Entry 6J54 (electron microscopy, 3.94 A resolution); this record covers chains f and a of the 18 polymer chains in the assembly.

[Chain f]
Name: ATP synthase subunit f, mitochondrial
Organism: Sus scrofa
UniProtKB: Q95339 (ATPK_PIG); residues 1-87 here correspond to UniProt positions 2-88 (UniProt number = residue number + 1)
Sequence (87 residues; row label = number of the first residue in the row):
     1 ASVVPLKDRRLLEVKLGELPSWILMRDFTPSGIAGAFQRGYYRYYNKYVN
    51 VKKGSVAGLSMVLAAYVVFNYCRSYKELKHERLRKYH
Curated features (UniProtKB/Swiss-Prot):
  - modified residue: Ala1 (N-acetylalanine), Ser2 (Phosphoserine), Lys15 (N6-acetyllysine)

[Chain a]
Name: ATP synthase subunit a
Organism: Sus scrofa
UniProtKB: Q35915 (ATP6_PIG); numbering as in UniProt (aligned over 1-226)
Sequence (226 residues; each row starts with the number of its first residue):
     1 MNENLFASFIAPTMMGLPIVTLIIMFPSLLFPTPKRLINNRTISIQQWLI
    51 QLTSKQMMAIHNQKGQTWSLMLMSLIMFIGSTNILGLLPHSFTPTTQLSM
   101 NLGMAIPLWSATVFTGFRYKTKTSLAHFLPQGTPALLIPMLVIIETISLF
   151 IQPVALAVRLTANITAGHLLIHLIGGATLALLNINTMTAFITFTILILLT
   201 ILEFAVALIQAYVFTLLVSLYLHDNT
Unresolved in the structure: 1, 225-226

[Interface between chain f and chain a]
Contacting residue pairs - 18 pairs, chain f then chain a:
  Glu18(f) - Asn40(a)
  Glu18(f) - Thr42(a)
  Pro20(f) - Asn40(a)
  Ser21(f) - Arg36(a)
  Ser21(f) - Ile38(a)
  Trp22(f) - Lys35(a)
  Trp22(f) - Arg36(a)
  Gly32(f) - Arg41(a)  hydrogen bond (backbone-side chain)
  Ile33(f) - Arg41(a)
  Lys52(f) - Arg41(a)  hydrogen bond (backbone-side chain)
  Lys53(f) - Arg41(a)
  Val62(f) - Phe26(a)  hydrophobic
  Tyr66(f) - Ile23(a)
  Tyr66(f) - Phe26(a)  hydrophobic
  Tyr66(f) - Ser91(a)
  Tyr66(f) - Phe92(a)
  Asn70(f) - His90(a)
  Tyr71(f) - His90(a)
Other interface residues (no listed pair), chain f (14 interface residues in all): Leu63, Val67
Other interface residues (no listed pair), chain a (14 interface residues in all): Leu30, Leu88, Pro89

[Summary]
The chain f/chain a interface involves 14 residues from each chain; the contacts include 2 hydrogen bonds.
Polar pairs include Gly32(f)-Arg41(a) and Lys52(f)-Arg41(a).
Chain f is ATP synthase subunit f, mitochondrial and chain a is ATP synthase subunit a, both from Sus scrofa;
the structure, Cryo-EM structure of the mammalian E-state ATP synthase FO section, was determined by electron
microscopy, deposited together with 6J5A.
